PDB entry 3SUT | X-ray diffraction, 1.90 A resolution | chain A

== Chain A ==
Protein: Beta-hexosaminidase
Notes: EC 3.2.1.52
UniProt: D0VX21 (D0VX21_PAESP); residues -2 to 502 here correspond to UniProt positions 1-505 (UniProt number = residue number + 3)
Chain sequence (525 residues; each row starts with the number of its first residue; numbers below 1 keep their minus sign (Met-22 is residue -22)):
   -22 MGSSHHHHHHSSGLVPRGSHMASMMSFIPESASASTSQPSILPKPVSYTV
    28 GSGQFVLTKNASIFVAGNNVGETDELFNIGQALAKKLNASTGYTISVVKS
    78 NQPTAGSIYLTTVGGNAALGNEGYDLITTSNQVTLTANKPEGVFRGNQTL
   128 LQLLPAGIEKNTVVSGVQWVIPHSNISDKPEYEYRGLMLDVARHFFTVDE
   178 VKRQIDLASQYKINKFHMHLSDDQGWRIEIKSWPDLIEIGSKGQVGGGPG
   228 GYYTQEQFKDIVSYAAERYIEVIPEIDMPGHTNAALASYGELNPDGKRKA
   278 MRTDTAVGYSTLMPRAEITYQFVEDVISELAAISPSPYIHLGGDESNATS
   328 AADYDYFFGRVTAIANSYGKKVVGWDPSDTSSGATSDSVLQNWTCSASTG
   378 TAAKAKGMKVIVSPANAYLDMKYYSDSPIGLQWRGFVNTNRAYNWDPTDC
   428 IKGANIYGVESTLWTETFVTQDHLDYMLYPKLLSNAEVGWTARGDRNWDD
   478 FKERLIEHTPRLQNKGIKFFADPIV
Not modelled in the structure: -22 to -17, -1 to 13
Sequence notes: expression tag (-22 to -3)
Cystine bridges: Cys372-Cys427
Ligand contacts: PUGNAc (OAN; O-(2-acetamido-2-deoxy D-glucopyranosylidene) amino-N-phenylcarbamate): Arg170, Asp199, His258, Val284, Asp321, Glu322, Trp352, Trp370, Tyr395, Asp397, Met398, Leu408, Trp410, Trp441, Glu443

== In short ==
Ligands of chain A: PUGNAc.
Chain A is Beta-hexosaminidase; the structure, Crystal structure of beta-hexosaminidase from Paenibacillus sp.
TS12 in complex with PUGNAc, was determined by X-ray diffraction (same publication as 3SUR, 3SUS, 3SUU, 3SUV
and 3SUW).
